Entry 3C3X (X-ray diffraction, 2.15 A resolution); this record covers chain A.

# Chain A
Molecule: Eugenol synthase 1
Organism: Ocimum basilicum
Notes: EC 1.-.-.-
UniProtKB: Q15GI4 (EGS1_OCIBA); residues 1-314 here = UniProt positions 1-314
Sequence (318 residues; row label = number of the first residue in the row; numbers below 1 keep their minus sign (Gly-3 is residue -3)):
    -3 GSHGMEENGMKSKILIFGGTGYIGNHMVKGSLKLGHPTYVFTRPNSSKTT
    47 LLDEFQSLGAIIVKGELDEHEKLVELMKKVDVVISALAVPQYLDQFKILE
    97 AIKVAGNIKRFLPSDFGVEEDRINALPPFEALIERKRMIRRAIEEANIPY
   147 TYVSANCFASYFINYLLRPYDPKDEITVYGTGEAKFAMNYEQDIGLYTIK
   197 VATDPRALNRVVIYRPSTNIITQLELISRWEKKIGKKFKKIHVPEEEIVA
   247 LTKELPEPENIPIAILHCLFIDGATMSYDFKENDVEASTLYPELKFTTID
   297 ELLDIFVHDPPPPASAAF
Not modelled in the structure: -3 to 4
Construct notes: expression tag (-3 to 0); engineered mutation Val85 (Phe in Q15GI4), Tyr88 (Ile in Q15GI4)
Ligand contacts: NADP (NAP; NADP nicotinamide-adenine-dinucleotide phosphate): Gly14, Thr16, Gly17, Tyr18, Ile19, Gly20, Phe37, Thr38, Arg39, Lys44, Leu63, Ala82, Leu83, Ala84, Val85, Gln87, Tyr88, Ser110, Asp111, Phe112, Gly113, Lys132, Asn152, Cys153, Phe154, Tyr157, Phe158, Ala312, Ala313
What the authors report for this chain:
  - binding site for NADP: Tyr88
  - conformationally variable residues: Lys132
  - catalytic residues: Lys132 (citing earlier work)
  - specificity-determining residues: Tyr88

# Overview
Bound to chain A: NADP. The paper reports the catalytic residue Lys132; a binding site for NADP at Tyr88.
Chain A is Eugenol synthase 1 (Ocimum basilicum); the structure, The multiple phenylpropene synthases in both
Clarkia breweri and Petunia hybrida represent two distinct lineages, was determined by X-ray diffraction
together with 3C1O from the same study.
